Entry 1FHE (X-ray diffraction, 3.00 A resolution); this record covers chain A.

== Chain A ==
Protein: Glutathione transferase
Source organism: Fasciola hepatica
Notes: EC 2.5.1.18
UniProtKB: P31670 (GST27_FASHE); residues 1-217 here = UniProt positions 1-217
Chain sequence (217 residues; each row starts with the number of its first residue):
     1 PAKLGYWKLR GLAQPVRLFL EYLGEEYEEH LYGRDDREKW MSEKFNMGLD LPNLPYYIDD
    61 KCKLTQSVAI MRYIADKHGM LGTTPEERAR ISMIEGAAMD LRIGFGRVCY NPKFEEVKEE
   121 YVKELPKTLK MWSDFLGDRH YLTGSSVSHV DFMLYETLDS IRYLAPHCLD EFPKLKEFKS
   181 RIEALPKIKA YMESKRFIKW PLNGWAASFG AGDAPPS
Not modelled in the structure: 215-217
Ligand contacts: glutathione (GSH): Tyr-6, Trp-7, Leu-12, Arg-37, Trp-40, Lys-44, Asn-53, Leu-54, Pro-55, Gln-66, Ser-67, Val-68, Asp-100, Tyr-110

== In short ==
Bound to chain A: glutathione.
Chain A is Glutathione transferase (Fasciola hepatica); the structure, Glutathione transferase (FH47) from
fasciola hepatica, was determined by X-ray diffraction, deposited together with 2FHE.
